5IXK - chain A; structure by X-ray diffraction, 2.35 A resolution.

== Chain A ==
Molecule: Nuclear receptor ROR-gamma
Organism: Homo sapiens
Notes: fragment: Ligand Binding Domain
UniProtKB: P51449 (RORG_HUMAN); residues 268-487 here = UniProt positions 268-487
Amino-acid sequence (228 residues; each row starts with the number of its first residue):
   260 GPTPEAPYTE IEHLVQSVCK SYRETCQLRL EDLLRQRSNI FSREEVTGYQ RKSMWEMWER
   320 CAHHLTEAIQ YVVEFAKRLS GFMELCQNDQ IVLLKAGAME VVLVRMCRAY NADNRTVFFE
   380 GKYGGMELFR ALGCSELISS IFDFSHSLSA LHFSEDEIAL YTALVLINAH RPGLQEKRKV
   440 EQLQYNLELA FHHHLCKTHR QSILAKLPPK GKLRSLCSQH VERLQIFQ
Unresolved in the structure: 260-268
Sequence notes: expression tag (260-267)
Ligand contacts: 6EW (N-(5-ethyl-3,3-dimethyl-4-oxo-2,3,4,5-tetrahydro-1,5-benzoxazepin-8-yl)-3,4-dimethyl-N-(2,2,2-trifluoroethyl)benzene-1-sulfonamide): Trp317, Cys320, His323, Leu324, Ala327, Val361, Leu362, Met365, Val376, Phe378, Phe388, Leu391, Leu396, Ile397, Ile400, Phe401, Leu475, Cys476, Val480
From the paper describing this entry:
  - conformationally variable residues (order/disorder transition, side-chain flip): Met358, Leu475, His479
  - binding site for 6EW: Met358
  - specificity-determining residues: Met358 (proposed by the authors, not directly observed)

== Summary ==
Bound to chain A: compound 6EW. From the paper: a binding site for 6EW at Met358; the specificity determinant
Met358.
Chain A is Nuclear receptor ROR-gamma (Homo sapiens); the structure, RORgamma in complex with inverse agonist
BIO399, was determined by X-ray diffraction (same publication as 5IZ0).
